Entry 8ABA (electron microscopy, 3.20 A resolution); this record covers chains N and S of the 20 polymer chains in the assembly.

== Chain N ==
Protein: Cytochrome b
From: Yarrowia lipolytica
Reference sequence: Q9B6D0 (CYB_YARLI); residue numbers follow UniProt; this construct covers 1-385
Amino-acid sequence (385 residues; each row starts with the number of its first residue):
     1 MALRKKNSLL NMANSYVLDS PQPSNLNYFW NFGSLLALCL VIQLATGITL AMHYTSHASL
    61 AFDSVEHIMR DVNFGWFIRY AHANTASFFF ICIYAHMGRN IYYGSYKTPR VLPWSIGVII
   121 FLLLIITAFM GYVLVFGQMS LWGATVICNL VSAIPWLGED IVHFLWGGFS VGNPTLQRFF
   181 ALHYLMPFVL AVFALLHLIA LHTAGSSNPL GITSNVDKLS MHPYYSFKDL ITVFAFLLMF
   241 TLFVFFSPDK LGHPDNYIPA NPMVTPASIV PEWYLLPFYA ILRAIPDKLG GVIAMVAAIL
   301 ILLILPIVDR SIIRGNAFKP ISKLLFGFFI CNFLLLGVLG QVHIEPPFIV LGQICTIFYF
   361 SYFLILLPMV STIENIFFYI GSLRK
Not modelled in the structure: 384-385
Ion coordination: heme Fe site 1: H82, H183; heme Fe site 2: H96, H197
Small-molecule neighbours:
  - heme (HEM), molecule 1: W30, F32, G33, S34, L36, A37, L40, F89, I93, H96, M97, R99, N100, S105, R110, P113, W114, G117, V118, I120, F121, A194, H197, L198, L201, S206, S207
  - heme (HEM), molecule 2: L40, Q43, L44, G47, I48, L50, A51, Y54, V65, R79, H82, A83, A86, F89, L124, T127, A128, G131, Y132, L134, V135, F180, H183, Y184, P187, L190, E272, Y274
  - 1,2-diacyl-sn-glycero-3-phosphocholine (PC1): N27, F29, Y94, A95, G98, R99, Y102, Y103, P209, L210, A317, K323, F326, G327, I330, C331, F333
  - phosphatidylethanolamine (PTY), molecule 1: S34, A37, L38, H222, P223, Y225, S226, F227, D229, L230, V233, F234
  - phosphatidylethanolamine (PTY), molecule 2: I42, F74, F77, F234, L237, F240, F245
Curated features (UniProtKB/Swiss-Prot):
  - binding site (heme b): H82, H96, H183, H197
  - binding site (a ubiquinone): H202

== Chain S ==
Protein: Cytochrome b-c1 complex subunit 8
From: Yarrowia lipolytica
Reference sequence: Q6C387 (Q6C387_YARLI); residues 3-95 here correspond to UniProt positions 1-93 (UniProt number = residue number - 2)
Amino-acid sequence (93 residues; row label = number of the first residue in the row):
     3 MGGNGHYMGW WGHMGSPPQK GIAGYTISPF AARPFAGVVH AAIFNTFRRT KNQALFVILP
    63 VSFFYYVWTQ ASEKNEWLYT KAGRHELAKA LAE
Not modelled in the structure: 3-8, 94-95
Small-molecule neighbours: 1,2-diacyl-sn-glycero-3-phosphocholine (PC1): Q55, F58, V59, V63

== Interface between chain N and chain S ==
Pairs across the interface (55; chain N residue first):
  S15(N) - W12(S)
  D19(N) - W12(S)
  D19(N) - W13(S)  hydrogen bond (backbone-side chain)
  S20(N) - W12(S)
  P21(N) - W12(S)
  P21(N) - W13(S)  hydrophobic
  P21(N) - M16(S)  hydrophobic
  P109(N) - Y9(S)  hydrophobic
  H202(N) - M10(S)
  H202(N) - W12(S)
  T203(N) - Y9(S)
  T203(N) - M10(S)  hydrogen bond (backbone-backbone)
  A204(N) - M10(S)
  G205(N) - M10(S)
  N215(N) - Y9(S)  hydrogen bond (side chain-backbone)
  N215(N) - M10(S)
  N215(N) - M16(S)
  N215(N) - S18(S)
  V216(N) - S18(S)
  V216(N) - Q21(S)  hydrogen bond (backbone-side chain)
  K218(N) - M10(S)
  K218(N) - W13(S)
  K218(N) - M16(S)
  L219(N) - W13(S)
  S220(N) - W13(S)
  P320(N) - F58(S)
  K323(N) - Q55(S)  hydrogen bond
  K323(N) - F58(S)
  G327(N) - P62(S)
  F328(N) - P62(S)  hydrophobic
  F328(N) - F65(S)  hydrophobic
  F328(N) - F66(S)
  C331(N) - P62(S)  hydrophobic
  C331(N) - V63(S)  hydrophobic
  C331(N) - F66(S)  hydrophobic
  N332(N) - F66(S)
  L335(N) - F66(S)  hydrophobic
  L335(N) - V69(S)  hydrophobic
  V338(N) - W70(S)  hydrophobic
  L339(N) - W70(S)  hydrophobic
  V342(N) - W70(S)  hydrophobic
  E345(N) - N77(S)  hydrogen bond
  E345(N) - Y81(S)
  P346(N) - N77(S)  hydrogen bond (backbone-side chain)
  P346(N) - L80(S)  hydrophobic
  P346(N) - Y81(S)
  P346(N) - L89(S)  hydrophobic
  P347(N) - A73(S)
  P347(N) - N77(S)
  F348(N) - W70(S)  hydrophobic
  F348(N) - A73(S)  hydrophobic
  F348(N) - S74(S)
  F348(N) - N77(S)
  L351(N) - V69(S)  hydrophobic
  L351(N) - A73(S)  hydrophobic
Interface residues without a listed pair, chain N (30 interface residues in all): L324
Interface residues without a listed pair, chain S (27 interface residues in all): G17, P19, L61, K76, A92, L93

== Overview ==
Chain N and chain S form an interface of 30 and 27 residues respectively, with 7 hydrogen bonds. Polar
contacts include D19(N)-W13(S), N215(N)-Y9(S) and V216(N)-Q21(S). 1,2-diacyl-sn-glycero-3-phosphocholine is
bound between chain N and chain S. Ligands of chain N: phosphatidylethanolamine and heme.
Chain N is Cytochrome b and chain S is Cytochrome b-c1 complex subunit 8, both from Yarrowia lipolytica; the
structure, Complex III2 from Yarrowia lipolytica, ascorbate-reduced, int-position, was determined by electron
microscopy, deposited together with 8AB6, 8AB7, 8AB8, 8AB9, 8ABB, 8ABE and 11 further entries.
